Entry 6MMJ (electron microscopy, 16.50 A resolution (very low resolution: no residue pairs are listed; an interface is given only as per-side residue counts)); this record covers chains B and C of the 4 polymer chains in the assembly.

[Chain B]
Molecule: Glutamate receptor ionotropic, NMDA 2A
Organism: Rattus norvegicus
UniProtKB: Q00959 (NMDE1_RAT); residue numbers follow UniProt; this construct covers 1-837
Chain sequence (837 residues; numbered 1 to 837; the number before each row is that of its first residue):
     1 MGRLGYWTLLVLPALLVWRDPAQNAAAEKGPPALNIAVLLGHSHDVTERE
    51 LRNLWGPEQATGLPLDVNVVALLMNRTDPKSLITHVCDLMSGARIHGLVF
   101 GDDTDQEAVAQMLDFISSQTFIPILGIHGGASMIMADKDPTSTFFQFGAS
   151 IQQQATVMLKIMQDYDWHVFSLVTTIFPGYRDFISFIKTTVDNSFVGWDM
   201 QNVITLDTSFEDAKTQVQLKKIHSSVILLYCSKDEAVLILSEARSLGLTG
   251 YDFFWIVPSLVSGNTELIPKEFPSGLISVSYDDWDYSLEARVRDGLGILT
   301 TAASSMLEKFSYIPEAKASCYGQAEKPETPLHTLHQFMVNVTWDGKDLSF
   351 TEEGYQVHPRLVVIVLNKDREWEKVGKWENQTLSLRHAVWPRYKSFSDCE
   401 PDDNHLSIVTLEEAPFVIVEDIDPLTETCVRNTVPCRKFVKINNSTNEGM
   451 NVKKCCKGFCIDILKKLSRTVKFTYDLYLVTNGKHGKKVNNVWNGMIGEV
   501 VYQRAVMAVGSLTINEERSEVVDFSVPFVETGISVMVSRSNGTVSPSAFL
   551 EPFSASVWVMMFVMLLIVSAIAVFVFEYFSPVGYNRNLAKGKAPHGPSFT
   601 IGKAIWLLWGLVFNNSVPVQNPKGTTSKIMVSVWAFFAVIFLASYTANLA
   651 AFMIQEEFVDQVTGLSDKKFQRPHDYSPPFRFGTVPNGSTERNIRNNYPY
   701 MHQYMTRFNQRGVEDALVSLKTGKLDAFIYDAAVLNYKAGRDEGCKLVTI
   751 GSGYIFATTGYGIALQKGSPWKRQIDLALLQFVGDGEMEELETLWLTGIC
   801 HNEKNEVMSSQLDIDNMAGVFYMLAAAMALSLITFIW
Unresolved in the structure: 1-33, 324-329, 393-402, 541-545, 580-597, 654-659, 805-810
Construct notes: conflict Thr-758 (Ser in Q00959)
Disulfides: Cys-87/Cys-320, Cys-429/Cys-455, Cys-745/Cys-800
Covalently attached groups: N-acetylglucosamine (NAG) linked to Asn-75, Asn-340, Asn-380, Asn-443, Asn-444, Asn-687

[Chain C]
Molecule: Glutamate receptor ionotropic, NMDA 1
Organism: Rattus norvegicus
UniProtKB: P35439 (NMDZ1_RAT), isoform P35439-5; residue numbers follow UniProt; this construct covers 1-838
Chain sequence (838 residues; numbered 1 to 838; the number before each row is that of its first residue):
     1 MSTMHLLTFALLFSCSFARAACDPKIVNIGAVLSTRKHEQMFREAVNQAN
    51 KRHGSWKIQLNATSVTHKPNAIQMALSVCEDLISSQVYAILVSHPPTPND
   101 HFTPTPVSYTAGFYRIPVLGLTTRMSIYSDKSIHLSFLRTVPPYSHQSSV
   151 WFEMMRVYNWNHIILLVSDDHEGRAAQKRLETLLEERESKAEKVLQFDPG
   201 TKNVTALLMEARELEARVIILSASEDDAATVYRAAAMLNMTGSGYVWLVG
   251 EREISGNALRYAPDGIIGLQLINGKNESAHISDAVGVVAQAVHELLEKEN
   301 ITDPPRGCVGNTNIWKTGPLFKRVLMSSKYADGVTGRVEFNEDGDRKFAN
   351 YSIMNLQNRKLVQVGIYNGTHVIPNDRKIIWPGGETEKPRGYQMSTRLKI
   401 VTIHQEPFVYVKPTMSDGTCKEEFTVNGDPVKKVICTGPNDTSPGSPRHT
   451 VPQCCYGFCIDLLIKLARTMNFTYEVHLVADGKFGTQERVNNSNKKEWNG
   501 MMGELLSGQADMIVAPLTINNERAQYIEFSKPFKYQGLTILVKKEIPRST
   551 LDSFMQPFQSTLWLLVGLSVHVVAVMLYLLDRFSPFGRFKVNSEEEEEDA
   601 LTLSSAMWFSWGVLLNSGIGEGAPRSFSARILGMVWAGFAMIIVASYTAN
   651 LAAFLVLDRPEERITGINDPRLRNPSDKFIYATVKQSSVDIYFRRQVELS
   701 TMYRHMEKHNYESAAEAIQAVRDNKLHAFIWDSAVLEFEASQKCDLVTTG
   751 ELFFRSGFGIGMRKDSPWKQNVSLSILKSHENGFMEDLDKTWVRYQECDS
   801 RSNAPATLTFENMAGVFMLVAGGIVAGIFLIFIEIAYK
Unresolved in the structure: 1-24, 545-549, 586-600, 621-626, 656-660, 795-807
Disulfides: Cys-420/Cys-454, Cys-436/Cys-455
Covalently attached groups: N-acetylglucosamine (NAG) linked to Asn-61, Asn-203, Asn-239, Asn-276, Asn-300, Asn-350, Asn-368, Asn-440, Asn-471, Asn-491, Asn-771
UniProt features mapped onto this chain:
  - region: Leu-603 to Pro-624 (Pore-forming)
  - binding site (glycine): Pro-516, Thr-518, Arg-523, Ser-688, Asp-732
  - glycosylation (N-linked (GlcNAc...) asparagine): Asn-61, Asn-203, Asn-239, Asn-276, Asn-300, Asn-350, Asn-368, Asn-440, Asn-471, Asn-491, Asn-674, Asn-771

[How chain B and chain C interact]
At this resolution (16 A) residue pairs are not listed: 38 residues of chain B and 34 of chain C lie at the interface.

[In short]
Chain B and chain C form an interface of 38 and 34 residues respectively. N-acetylglucosamine is covalently
linked to Asn-75(B), Asn-340(B), Asn-380(B), Asn-443(B), Asn-444(B) and Asn-687(B). Covalently linked
N-acetylglucosamine: at Asn-61(C), Asn-203(C), Asn-239(C), Asn-276(C), Asn-300(C) and Asn-350(C) and 5 more.
Chain B is Glutamate receptor ionotropic, NMDA 2A and chain C is Glutamate receptor ionotropic, NMDA 1, both
from Rattus norvegicus; the structure, Diheteromeric NMDA receptor GluN1/GluN2A in the 'Super-Splayed'
conformation, in complex with glycine and glutamate, in the ..., was determined by electron microscopy
together with 6MM9, 6MMA, 6MMB, 6MMG, 6MMH, 6MMI and 12 further entries from the same study.
